2BUB - chain A; structure by X-ray diffraction, 2.66 A resolution.

== Chain A ==
Name: Dipeptidyl peptidase 4
Organism: Homo sapiens
Notes: EC 3.4.14.5; fragment: extracellular domain, residues 39-766
UniProt: P27487 (DPP4_HUMAN); residue numbers follow UniProt; this construct covers 39-766
Sequence (728 residues; numbered 39 to 766; the number before each row is that of its first residue):
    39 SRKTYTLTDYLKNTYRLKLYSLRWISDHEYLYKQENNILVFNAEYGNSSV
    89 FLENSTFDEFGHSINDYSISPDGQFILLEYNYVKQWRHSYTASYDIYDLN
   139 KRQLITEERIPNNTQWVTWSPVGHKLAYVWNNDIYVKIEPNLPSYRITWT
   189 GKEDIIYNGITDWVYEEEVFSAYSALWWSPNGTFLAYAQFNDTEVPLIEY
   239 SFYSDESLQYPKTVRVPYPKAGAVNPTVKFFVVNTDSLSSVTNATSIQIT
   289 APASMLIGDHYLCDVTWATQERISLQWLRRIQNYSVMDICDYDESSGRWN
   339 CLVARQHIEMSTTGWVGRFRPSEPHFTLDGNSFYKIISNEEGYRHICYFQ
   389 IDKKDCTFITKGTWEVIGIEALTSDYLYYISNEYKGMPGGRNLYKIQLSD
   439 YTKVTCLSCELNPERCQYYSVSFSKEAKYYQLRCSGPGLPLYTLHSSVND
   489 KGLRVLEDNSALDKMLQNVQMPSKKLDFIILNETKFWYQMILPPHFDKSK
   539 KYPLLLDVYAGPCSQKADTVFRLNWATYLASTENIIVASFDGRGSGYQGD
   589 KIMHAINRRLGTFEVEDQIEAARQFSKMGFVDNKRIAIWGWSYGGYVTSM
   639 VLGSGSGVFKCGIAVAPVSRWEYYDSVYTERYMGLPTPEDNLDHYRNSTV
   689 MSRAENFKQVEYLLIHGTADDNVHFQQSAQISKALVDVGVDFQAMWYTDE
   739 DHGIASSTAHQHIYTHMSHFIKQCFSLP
Disulfides: Cys328-Cys339, Cys385-Cys394, Cys444-Cys447, Cys454-Cys472, Cys649-Cys762
Covalently attached groups: N-acetylglucosamine (NAG) linked to Asn85, Asn150, Asn229, Asn281
Ligand contacts: FPB (N-({(2S)-1-[(3R)-3-amino-4-(2-fluorophenyl)butanoyl]pyrrolidin-2-yl}methyl)benzamide): Arg125, Glu205, Glu206, Ser209, Phe357, Arg358, Tyr547, Ser630, Tyr631, Val656, Tyr662, Asp663, Tyr666, Asn710, Val711, His740
UniProt features mapped onto this chain:
  - active site (Charge relay system): Ser630, Asp708, His740
  - glycosylation (N-linked (GlcNAc...) asparagine): Asn85, Asn92, Asn150, Asn219, Asn229, Asn281, Asn321, Asn520, Asn685
  - mutagenesis: Asn85 (N85A: Does not inhibit dipeptidyl peptidase activity, interaction with ADA and homodimer formation), Asn92 (N92A: Does not inhibit dipeptidyl peptidase activity, interaction with ADA and homodimer formation), Asn150 (N150A: Does not inhibit dipeptidyl peptidase activity, interaction with ADA and homodimer formation), Glu205 (E205K: Inhibits dipeptidyl peptidase activity), Glu206 (E206L: Inhibits dipeptidyl peptidase activity), Asn219 (N219A: Does not inhibit dipeptidyl peptidase activity, interaction with ADA and homodimer formation), Asn229 (N229A: Does not inhibit dipeptidyl peptidase activity, interaction with ADA and homodimer formation), Asn281 (N281A: Does not inhibit dipeptidyl peptidase activity, interaction with ADA and homodimer formation), Asn321 (N321A: Does not inhibit dipeptidyl peptidase activity, interaction with ADA and homodimer formation), Asn520 (N520A: Does not inhibit dipeptidyl peptidase activity, interaction with ADA and homodimer formation), Asn685 (N685A: Does not inhibit dipeptidyl peptidase activity, interaction with ADA and homodimer formation), His750 (H750A: Inhibits weakly homodimerization and dipeptidyl peptidase activity ...)

== In short ==
Ligands of chain A: compound FPB. N-acetylglucosamine is covalently linked to Asn85, Asn150, Asn229 and
Asn281. Curated annotation (UniProt) lists 3 active-site residues and 12 mutagenesis sites.
Chain A is Dipeptidyl peptidase 4 (Homo sapiens); the structure, Crystal Structure Of Human Dipeptidyl
Peptidase IV (CD26) in Complex with a Reversed Amide Inhibitor, was determined by X-ray diffraction (same
publication as 2BUA and 2BUC).
